9CET - chains N and P of the 4 polymer chains in the assembly; structure by electron microscopy, 3.00 A resolution.

# Chain N
Molecule: 81-nt DNA strand
Sequence (81 nucleotides; numbered -26 to 54; the number before each row is that of its first residue; numbers below 1 keep their minus sign (DG-26 is residue -26)):
   -26 GACCATGATTACGCCAAGCTTTTTAAGAGTGGCCTTATTAAATGACTTCT
    24 CCTTAAATGCCCGGGTACCGAGCTCGAATTC
Disordered / not traced: -26 to -13, 2-54

# Chain P
Molecule: Maltose/maltodextrin-binding periplasmic protein, Guillardia theta Fanzor1
From: Escherichia coli K-12
UniProt: chimeric construct of P0AEX9, L1JXG4: residues -391 to -26 from P0AEX9 (MALE_ECOLI) positions 27-392 (UniProt number = residue number + 418); residues 2-690 from L1JXG4 positions 2-690 (same numbers)
Chain sequence (1100 residues; each row starts with the number of its first residue; numbers below 1 keep their minus sign (Met-409 is residue -409)):
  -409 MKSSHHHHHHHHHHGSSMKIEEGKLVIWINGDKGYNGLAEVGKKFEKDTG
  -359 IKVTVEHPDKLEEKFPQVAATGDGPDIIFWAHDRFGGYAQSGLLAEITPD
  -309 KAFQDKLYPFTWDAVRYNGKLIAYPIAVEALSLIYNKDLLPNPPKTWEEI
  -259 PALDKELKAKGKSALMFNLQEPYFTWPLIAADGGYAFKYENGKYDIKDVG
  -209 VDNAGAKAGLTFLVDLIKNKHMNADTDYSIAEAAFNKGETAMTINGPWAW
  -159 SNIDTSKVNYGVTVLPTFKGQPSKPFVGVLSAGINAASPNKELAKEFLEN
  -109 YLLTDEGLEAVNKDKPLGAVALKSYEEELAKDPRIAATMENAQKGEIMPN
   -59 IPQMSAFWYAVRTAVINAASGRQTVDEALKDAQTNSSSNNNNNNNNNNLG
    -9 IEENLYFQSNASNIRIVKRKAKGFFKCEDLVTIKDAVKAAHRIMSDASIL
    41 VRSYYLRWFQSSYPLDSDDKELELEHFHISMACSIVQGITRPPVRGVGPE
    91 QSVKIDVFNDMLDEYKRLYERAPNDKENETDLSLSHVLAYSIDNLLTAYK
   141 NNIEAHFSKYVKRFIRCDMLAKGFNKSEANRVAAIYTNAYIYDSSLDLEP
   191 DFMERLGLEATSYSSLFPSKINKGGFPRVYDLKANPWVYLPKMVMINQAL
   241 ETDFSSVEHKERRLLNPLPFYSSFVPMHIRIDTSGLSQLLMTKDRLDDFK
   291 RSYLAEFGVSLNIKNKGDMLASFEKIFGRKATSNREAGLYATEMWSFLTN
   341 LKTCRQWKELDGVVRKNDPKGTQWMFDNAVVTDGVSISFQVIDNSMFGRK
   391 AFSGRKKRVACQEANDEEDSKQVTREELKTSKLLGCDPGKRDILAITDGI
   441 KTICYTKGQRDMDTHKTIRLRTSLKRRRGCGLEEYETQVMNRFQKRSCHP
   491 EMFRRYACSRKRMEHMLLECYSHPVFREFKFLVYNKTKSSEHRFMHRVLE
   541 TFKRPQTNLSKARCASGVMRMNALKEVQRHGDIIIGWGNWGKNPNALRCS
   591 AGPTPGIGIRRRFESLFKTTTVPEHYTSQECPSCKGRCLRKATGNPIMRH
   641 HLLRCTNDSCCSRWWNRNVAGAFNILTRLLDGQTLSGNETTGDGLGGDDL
Disordered / not traced: -409 to 1, 183-203, 394-414, 581-598, 671-690
Sequence notes: expression tag (-409 to -392); linker (-25 to 1)
Cystine bridges: Cys554-Cys651
Metal / ion sites: Zn2+: Cys621, Cys624, Cys628, Cys650
What the authors report for this chain:
  - mutagenesis - R85A: abolished catalytic activity
  - mutagenesis - S123A, H126A, Y130A, Q278A, F392A, N658D: decreased catalytic activity

# Chain N / chain P interface
Pairs across the interface (25; chain N residue first):
  DC-8(N) - Lys283(P)  phosphate contact
  DC-8(N) - Lys304(P)  salt bridge to the phosphate
  DT-7(N) - Lys283(P)  salt bridge to the phosphate
  DT-7(N) - Lys304(P)  phosphate contact
  DT-7(N) - Asn305(P)  hydrogen bond to the phosphate
  DT-6(N) - Thr282(P)  phosphate contact
  DT-6(N) - Lys283(P)  hydrogen bond to the phosphate
  DT-6(N) - Asn305(P)  base contact
  DT-6(N) - Lys306(P)  hydrogen bond to the phosphate
  DT-6(N) - Gly307(P)  base contact
  DT-5(N) - Ser123(P)  sugar contact
  DT-5(N) - Lys306(P)  salt bridge to the phosphate
  DT-4(N) - Gln77(P)  hydrogen bond to the phosphate
  DT-4(N) - Arg85(P)  hydrogen bond to the base
  DT-4(N) - Ser125(P)  base contact
  DT-4(N) - Gln278(P)  hydrogen bond to the base
  DT-3(N) - Ser70(P)  phosphate contact
  DT-3(N) - Ser74(P)  phosphate contact
  DT-3(N) - Pro83(P)  sugar contact
  DT-3(N) - Arg85(P)  hydrogen bond to the sugar
  DA-2(N) - Val84(P)  phosphate contact
  DA-2(N) - Arg85(P)  phosphate contact
  DA-2(N) - Lys94(P)  salt bridge to the phosphate
  DG0(N) - Phe392(P)  stacking on the base
  DA1(N) - Ser393(P)  base contact
Other interface residues (no listed pair), chain P (22 interface residues in all): Phe67, Leu122, Leu124, His126

# Overview
Chain N and chain P form an interface of 9 and 22 residues respectively, with 7 hydrogen bonds, 4 salt bridges
and 1 aromatic stacking contact. Among the polar pairs are DT-4(N)-Arg85(P), DT-4(N)-Gln278(P) and
DT-3(N)-Arg85(P). The paper reports that S123A, H126A and Y130A of chain P, among others, reduce catalytic
activity; R85A of chain P abolishes catalytic activity; 7 substitutions were tested in all.
Here chain N is an 81-nt DNA strand and chain P is Maltose/maltodextrin-binding periplasmic protein,
Guillardia theta Fanzor1 (Escherichia coli K-12). Entry 9CET (Guillardia theta Fanzor (GtFz) State 3) was
determined by electron microscopy together with 9CER, 9CES, 9CEU, 9CEV, 9CEW, 9CEX and 6 further entries from
the same study.
